8HUJ - chains A and B of the 3 polymer chains in the assembly; structure by electron microscopy, 3.76 A resolution.

# Chain A
Molecule: Eukaryotic initiation factor 4A-I
From: Homo sapiens
Notes: EC 3.6.4.13
UniProtKB: P60842 (IF4A1_HUMAN); numbering as in UniProt (aligned over 2-406)
Sequence (428 residues; row label = number of the first residue in the row; numbers below 1 keep their minus sign (Met-21 is residue -21)):
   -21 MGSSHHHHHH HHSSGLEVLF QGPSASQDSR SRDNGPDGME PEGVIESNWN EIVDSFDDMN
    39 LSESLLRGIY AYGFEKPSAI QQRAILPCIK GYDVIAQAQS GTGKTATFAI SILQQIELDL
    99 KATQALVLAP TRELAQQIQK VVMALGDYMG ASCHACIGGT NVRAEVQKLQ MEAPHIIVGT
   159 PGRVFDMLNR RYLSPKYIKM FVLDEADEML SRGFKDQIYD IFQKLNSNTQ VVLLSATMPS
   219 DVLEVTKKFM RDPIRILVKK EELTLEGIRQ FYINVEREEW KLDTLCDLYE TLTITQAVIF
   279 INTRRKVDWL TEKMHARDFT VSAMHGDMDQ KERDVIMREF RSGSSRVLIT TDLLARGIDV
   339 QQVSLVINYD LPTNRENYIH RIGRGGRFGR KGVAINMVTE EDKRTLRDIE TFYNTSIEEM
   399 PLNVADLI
Not modelled in the structure: -21 to 23
Differences from the reference sequence: initiating methionine (-21); expression tag (-20 to 1)
Swiss-Prot annotation at these positions:
  - motif: Asp32 to Gln60 (Q motif), Asp182 to Asp185 (DEAD box)
  - binding site (ATP): Ala76 to Thr83
  - modified residue: Ser2 (N-acetylserine), Ser4 (Phosphoserine), Lys118 (N6-acetyllysine), Thr158 (Phosphothreonine), Lys174 (N6-acetyllysine), Lys193 (N6-acetyllysine), Lys238 (N6-acetyllysine)
  - cross-link (Glycyl lysine isopeptide (Lys-Gly)): Lys146 (interchain with G-Cter in SUMO2), Lys225 (interchain with G-Cter in SUMO2), Lys238 (interchain with G-Cter in SUMO2), Lys309 (interchain with G-Cter in SUMO2), Lys369 (interchain with G-Cter in SUMO2), Lys381 (interchain with G-Cter in SUMO2)

# Chain B
Molecule: Eukaryotic translation initiation factor 4 gamma 1
From: Homo sapiens
UniProtKB: Q04637 (IF4G1_HUMAN); residues 746-992 here = UniProt positions 746-992
Sequence (270 residues; row label = number of the first residue in the row):
   723 MNHKVHHHHH HIEGRHMELG TLEDRGEEDA DGSKTQDLFR RVRSILNKLT PQMFQQLMKQ
   783 VTQLAIDTEE RLKGVIDLIF EKAISEPNFS VAYANMCRCL MALKVPTTEK PTVTVNFRKL
   843 LLNRCQKEFE KDKDDDEVFE KKQKEMDEAA TAEERGRLKE ELEEARDIAR RRSLGNIKFI
   903 GELFKLKMLT EAIMHDCVVK LLKNHDEESL ECLCRLLTTI GKDLDFEKAK PRMDQYFNQM
   963 EKIIKEKKTS SRIRFMLQDV LDLRGSNWVP
Not modelled in the structure: 723-753, 992
Differences from the reference sequence: initiating methionine (723); expression tag (724-745)

# Interface between chain A and chain B
Pairs across the interface (39):
  Asp35(A) with Ser973(B), hydrogen bond
  Glu41(A) with Phe977(B)
  Leu44(A) with Phe977(B)
  Arg45(A) with Phe977(B); Gln980(B); Asp981(B), salt bridge
  Tyr48(A) with Arg974(B)
  Glu53(A) with Arg974(B), salt bridge
  Tyr126(A) with Asp981(B)
  Tyr267(A) with Ser766(B); Asn769(B), hydrogen bond (backbone-side chain)
  Glu268(A) with Arg762(B); Arg763(B); Arg765(B), hydrogen bond (backbone-side chain); Ser766(B)
  Thr269(A) with Arg762(B); Arg765(B)
  Leu270(A) with Arg765(B); Asn769(B), hydrogen bond (backbone-side chain)
  Thr271(A) with Lys804(B)
  Ile272(A) with Asn769(B)
  Thr273(A) with Glu808(B); Phe811(B)
  Gln274(A) with Phe811(B)
  Asp296(A) with Lys770(B); Met775(B); Gln778(B); Leu779(B)
  Phe297(A) with Lys770(B)
  Thr298(A) with Thr772(B)
  Gly321(A) with Phe811(B)
  Ser322(A) with Thr772(B)
  Arg324(A) with Leu768(B); Asn769(B), hydrogen bond (side chain-backbone); Leu771(B), hydrogen bond (side chain-backbone); Phe811(B); Tyr815(B), hydrogen bond
  Lys369(A) with Glu886(B), salt bridge; Asp889(B), salt bridge
Also at the interface, not in a pair above, chain A (24 interface residues in all): Asp265, Ser320
Also at the interface, not in a pair above, chain B (28 interface residues in all): Gln774, Gln782, Asn810, Ile890, Asp984

# Summary
The interface between chain A and chain B involves 24 residues on one side and 28 on the other, with 7
hydrogen bonds and 4 salt bridges. Among the polar pairs are Arg45(A)-Asp981(B), Glu53(A)-Arg974(B) and
Lys369(A)-Glu886(B). From UniProt: 8 ATP-binding residues on chain A.
Chain A is Eukaryotic initiation factor 4A-I and chain B is Eukaryotic translation initiation factor 4 gamma
1, both from Homo sapiens; the structure, Cryo-EM structure of the J-K-St region of EMCV IRES in complex with
eIF4G-HEAT1 and eIF4A, was determined by electron microscopy (same publication as 8J7R).
